6TA5 - chains C and H of the 12 polymer chains in the assembly; structure by electron microscopy, 3.20 A resolution.

== Chain C ==
Protein: Outer membrane protein OprM
Source organism: Pseudomonas aeruginosa
UniProtKB: Q51487 (OPRM_PSEAE); residues 1-468 here correspond to UniProt positions 18-485 (UniProt number = residue number + 17)
Sequence (474 residues; row label = number of the first residue in the row):
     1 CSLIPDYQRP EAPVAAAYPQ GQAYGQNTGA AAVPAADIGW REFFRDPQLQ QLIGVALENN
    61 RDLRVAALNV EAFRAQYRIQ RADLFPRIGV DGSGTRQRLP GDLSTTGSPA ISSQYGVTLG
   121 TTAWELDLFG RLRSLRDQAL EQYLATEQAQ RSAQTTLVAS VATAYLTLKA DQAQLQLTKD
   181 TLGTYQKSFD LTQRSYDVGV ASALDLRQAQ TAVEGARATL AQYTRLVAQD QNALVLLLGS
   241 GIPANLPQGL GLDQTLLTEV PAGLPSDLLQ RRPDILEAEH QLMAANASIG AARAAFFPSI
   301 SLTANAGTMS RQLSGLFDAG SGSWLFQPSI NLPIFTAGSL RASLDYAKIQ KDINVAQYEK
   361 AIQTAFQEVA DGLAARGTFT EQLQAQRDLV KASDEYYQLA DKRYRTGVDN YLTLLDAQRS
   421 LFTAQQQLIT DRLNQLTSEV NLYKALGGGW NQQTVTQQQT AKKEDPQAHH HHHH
Not modelled in the structure: 456-474
Differences from the reference sequence: expression tag (469-474)
UniProt features mapped onto this chain:
  - lipidation: C1 (N-palmitoyl cysteine)

== Chain H ==
Protein: MexA family multidrug efflux RND transporter periplasmic adaptor subunit
Source organism: Pseudomonas aeruginosa
UniProtKB: A0A2V3GTR8 (A0A2V3GTR8_PSEAI); residues 1-360 here correspond to UniProt positions 83-442 (UniProt number = residue number + 82)
Sequence (366 residues; each row starts with the number of its first residue):
     1 CGKSEAPPPA QTPEVGIVTL EAQTVTLNTE LPGRTNAFRI AEVRPQVNGI ILKRLFKEGS
    61 DVKAGQQLYQ IDPATYEADY QSAQANLAST QEQAQRYKLL VADQAVSKQQ YADANAAYLQ
   121 SKAAVEQARI NLRYTKVLSP ISGRIGRSAV TEGALVTNGQ ANAMATVQQL DPIYVDVTQP
   181 STALLRLRRE LASGQLERAG DNAAKVSLKL EDGSQYPLEG RLEFSEVSVD EGTGSVTIRA
   241 VFPNPNNELL PGMFVHAQLQ EGVKQKAILA PQQGVTRDLK GQATALVVNA QNKVELRVIK
   301 ADRVIGDKWL VTEGLNAGDK IITEGLQFVQ PGVEVKTVPA KNVASAQKAD AAPAKTDSKG
   361 HHHHHH
Not modelled in the structure: 346-366
Differences from the reference sequence: expression tag (361-366)

== How chain C and chain H interact ==
Pairs across the interface (12):
  Y196(C) with Q104(H)
  G199(C) with S107(H); K108(H), hydrogen bond (backbone-backbone); Q109(H)
  V200(C) with S107(H)
  A201(C) with S107(H)
  S202(C) with Q104(H); A105(H); V106(H); S107(H)
  A203(C) with Q104(H), hydrogen bond (backbone-backbone)
  L204(C) with A105(H)
Other interface residues (no listed pair), chain H (7 interface residues in all): D103

== In short ==
Chain C and chain H each contribute 7 residues to their interface, with 2 hydrogen bonds. Backbone hydrogen
bonds pair G199(C)-K108(H) and A203(C)-Q104(H).
Here chain C is Outer membrane protein OprM and chain H is MexA family multidrug efflux RND transporter
periplasmic adaptor subunit, both from Pseudomonas aeruginosa. Entry 6TA5 (OprM-MexA complex from the
MexAB-OprM Pseudomonas aeruginosa whole assembly reconstituted in nanodiscs) was determined by electron
microscopy (same publication as 6T7S and 6TA6).
